PDB entry 1HCF | X-ray diffraction, 2.70 A resolution | chains A and Y of the 4 polymer chains in the assembly

[Chain A]
Molecule: Neurotrophin-4
Source organism: Homo sapiens
Notes: fragment: active, fragment. pro-region cleaved
UniProtKB: P34130 (NT5_HUMAN); residues 1-130 here correspond to UniProt positions 81-210 (UniProt number = residue number + 80)
Sequence (130 residues; numbered 1 to 130; the number before each row is that of its first residue):
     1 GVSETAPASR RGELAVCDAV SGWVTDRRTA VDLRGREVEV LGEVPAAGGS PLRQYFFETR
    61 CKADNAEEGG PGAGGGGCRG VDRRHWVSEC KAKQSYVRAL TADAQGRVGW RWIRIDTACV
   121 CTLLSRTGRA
Unresolved in the structure: 65-70, 128-130
Cystine bridges: Cys17-Cys90, Cys61-Cys119, Cys78-Cys121

[Chain Y]
Molecule: Bdnf/nt-3 growth factors receptor
Source organism: Homo sapiens
Notes: fragment: extracellular domain 5 (residues 286 - 383)
UniProtKB: Q16620 (TRKB_HUMAN); numbering as in UniProt (aligned over 286-383)
Sequence (101 residues; each row starts with the number of its first residue):
   283 SHMAPTITFL ESPTSDHHWC IPFTVKGNPK PALQWFYNGA ILNESKYICT KIHVTNHTEY
   343 HGCLQLDNPT HMNNGDYTLI AKNEYGKDEK QISAHFMGWP G
Cystine bridges: Cys302-Cys345
Swiss-Prot annotation at these positions:
  - glycosylation (N-linked (GlcNAc...) asparagine): Asn325, Asn338

[Interface between chain A and chain Y]
Contacting residue pairs - 10 pairs, chain A then chain Y:
  Val31(A) - Tyr329(Y)
  Leu33(A) - Thr352(Y)
  Gln94(A) - Asn350(Y)  hydrogen bond (backbone-side chain)
  Tyr96(A) - Asn350(Y)  hydrogen bond (side chain-backbone)
  Tyr96(A) - Thr352(Y)
  Arg114(A) - Tyr329(Y)
  Arg114(A) - Asp349(Y)  salt bridge
  Arg114(A) - Asn350(Y)
  Val120(A) - His299(Y)
  Thr122(A) - His299(Y)
Also at the interface, not in a pair above, chain A (9 interface residues in all): Gly35, Lys91
Also at the interface, not in a pair above, chain Y (6 interface residues in all): Met354

[In short]
9 residues of chain A face 6 of chain Y across their interface, with 2 hydrogen bonds and 1 salt bridge. Polar
pairs include Arg114(A)-Asp349(Y), Gln94(A)-Asn350(Y) and Tyr96(A)-Asn350(Y).
Here chain A is Neurotrophin-4 and chain Y is Bdnf/nt-3 growth factors receptor, both from Homo sapiens. Entry
1HCF (Crystal structure of TrkB-d5 bound to neurotrophin-4/5) was determined by X-ray diffraction.
